Entry 8GZE (X-ray diffraction, 3.40 A resolution); this record covers chains A and D.

[Chain A]
Protein: Protein-L-histidine N-pros-methyltransferase
From: Homo sapiens
Notes: EC 2.1.1.-
Reference sequence: Q9H1A3 (METL9_HUMAN); residue numbers follow UniProt; this construct covers 53-318
Sequence (266 residues; numbered 53 to 318; the number before each row is that of its first residue):
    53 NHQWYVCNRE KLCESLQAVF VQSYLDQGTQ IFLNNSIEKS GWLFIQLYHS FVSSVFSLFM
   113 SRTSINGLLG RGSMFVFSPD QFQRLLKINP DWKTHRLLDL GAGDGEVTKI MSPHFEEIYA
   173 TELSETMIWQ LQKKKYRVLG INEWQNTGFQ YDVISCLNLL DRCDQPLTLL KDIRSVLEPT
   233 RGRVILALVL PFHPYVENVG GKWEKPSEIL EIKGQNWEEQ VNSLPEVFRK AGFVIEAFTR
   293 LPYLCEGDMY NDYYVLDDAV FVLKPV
Not modelled in the structure: 53-54, 318
Small-molecule neighbours: S-adenosylhomocysteine (SAH): Thr-115, Met-126, Asp-151, Gly-153, Ala-154, Gly-155, Val-159, Thr-160, Thr-173, Glu-174, Leu-175, Ser-176, Ile-193, Leu-209, Asn-210, Leu-211, Arg-214, Cys-215, Tyr-295
Swiss-Prot annotation at these positions:
  - binding site (S-adenosyl-L-homocysteine): Glu-174, Asn-210, Tyr-295
  - mutagenesis: Thr-115 (T115A: Decreased binding to S-adenosyl-L-homocysteine and substrate proteins), Asn-118 (N118A: Decreased binding to S-adenosyl-L-homocysteine and substrate proteins), Arg-123 (R123A: Abolished binding to substrate proteins), Met-126 (M126A: Nearly abolished binding to substrate proteins), Asp-151 (D151A: Abolished binding to S-adenosyl-L-homocysteine), Asp-156 (D156A: Abolished binding to S-adenosyl-L-homocysteine), Thr-173 (T173A: Decreased binding to S-adenosyl-L-homocysteine), Glu-174 (E174A: Abolished protein-L-histidine N-pros-methyltransferase activity), Asn-210 (N210D: Abolished binding to S-adenosyl-L-homocysteine), Asp-213 (D213A: Abolished binding to substrate proteins), Arg-214 (R214A: Decreased binding to SLC39A5 substrate; R214D: Abolished binding to S-adenosyl-L-homocysteine and substrate proteins), Val-241 (V241G: Reduced binding to substrate proteins), 5 further mutagenesis entries in UniProt
What the authors report for this chain:
  - conformationally variable residues (side-chain flip): Arg-114, Asp-213, Arg-214, His-245, Trp-255
  - catalytic residues: Asp-213
  - mutagenesis - Y247A: unchanged binding to Zinc transporter SLC39A7 (chain D)
  - mutagenesis - T115A (6-10 fold), M126A, D213N (4-6 fold), D213S (4-6 fold), V241G (6-10 fold), C297A (6-10 fold): decreased binding to Zinc transporter SLC39A7 (chain D)
  - mutagenesis - N118A, R123A, D213A, R214D, E249A, D300A: abolished binding to Zinc transporter SLC39A7 (chain D)
  - specificity-determining residues: Arg-114, Asn-118, Arg-123, Asp-213, Arg-214, Val-241, Tyr-295
  - mutagenesis - N210D, D213A, Y295A: abolished catalytic activity with Zinc transporter SLC39A7 (chain D)
  - mutagenesis - T115A, N118A, R123A, M126A, D156A, T173A, D213N, D213S, R214D, V241A, Y247A, C297A, D300A: decreased catalytic activity with Zinc transporter SLC39A7 (chain D)
  - mutagenesis - T115A (2-10-fold), N118A (2-10-fold), T173A (2-10-fold): decreased binding to S-adenosylhomocysteine
  - mutagenesis - D151A, D156A, N210D, R214D, Y295A: abolished binding to S-adenosylhomocysteine

[Chain D]
Protein: Zinc transporter SLC39A7
Reference sequence: Q92504 (S39A7_HUMAN); residues 1-5 here correspond to UniProt positions 65-69 (UniProt number = residue number + 64)
Sequence (5 residues; row label = number of the first residue in the row):
     1 GHTHE
Swiss-Prot annotation at these positions:
  - modified residue: His-2 (Pros-methylhistidine)
What the authors report for this chain:
  - post-translational modification sites: His-4

[Chain A / chain D interface]
Residue-residue contacts (24; chain A residue first):
  Thr-115(A) / Thr-3(D)
  Asn-118(A) / Thr-3(D)
  Arg-123(A) / Gly-1(D)  hydrogen bond (side chain-backbone)
  Gly-124(A) / Thr-3(D)  hydrogen bond (backbone-side chain)
  Met-126(A) / His-2(D)
  Met-126(A) / Thr-3(D)
  Asn-210(A) / His-4(D)
  Asp-213(A) / His-4(D)  salt bridge
  Arg-214(A) / His-4(D)  hydrogen bond (side chain-backbone)
  Val-241(A) / His-4(D)
  His-245(A) / Glu-5(D)  salt bridge
  Tyr-247(A) / His-4(D)  hydrogen bond (side chain-backbone)
  Tyr-247(A) / Glu-5(D)
  Glu-249(A) / Glu-5(D)
  Trp-255(A) / Glu-5(D)
  Tyr-295(A) / His-2(D)  hydrogen bond (backbone-side chain)
  Tyr-295(A) / His-4(D)
  Cys-297(A) / His-2(D)
  Cys-297(A) / Thr-3(D)  hydrogen bond
  Glu-298(A) / Gly-1(D)
  Asp-300(A) / Gly-1(D)  hydrogen bond (side chain-backbone)
  Tyr-306(A) / Gly-1(D)
  Tyr-306(A) / His-2(D)
  Leu-308(A) / His-2(D)
Also at the interface, not in a pair above, chain A (23 interface residues in all): Arg-114, Met-179, Leu-296, Val-307
The authors on this interface:
  - specific contacts: Asn-118(A)/Thr-3(D), Arg-123(A)/Gly-1(D) (backbone contact), Arg-123(A)/Thr-3(D), Met-126(A)/His-2(D), Asp-213(A)/His-4(D) (hydrogen bond), His-245(A)/Glu-5(D), Trp-255(A)/Glu-5(D), Tyr-295(A)/His-2(D), Cys-297(A)/His-2(D), Asp-300(A)/Gly-1(D) (backbone contact), Leu-308(A)/His-2(D)
  - interface residues, chain A: Arg-114(A), Asn-118(A), Arg-123(A), Met-126(A), Asp-213(A), Arg-214(A), Tyr-247(A), Tyr-295(A), Cys-297(A), Asp-300(A), Leu-308(A)
  - interface residues, chain D: Gly-1(D), His-2(D), Thr-3(D), Glu-5(D)

[Overview]
23 residues of chain A face 5 of chain D across their interface, with 7 hydrogen bonds and 2 salt bridges.
Among the polar pairs are Asp-213(A)/His-4(D), His-245(A)/Glu-5(D) and Arg-123(A)/Gly-1(D). The paper
describes contacts between Asn-118(A) and Thr-3(D), Arg-123(A) and Thr-3(D) and Met-126(A) and His-2(D) among
others; backbone contacts between Arg-123(A) and Gly-1(D) and Asp-300(A) and Gly-1(D); a hydrogen bond between
Asp-213(A) and His-4(D). The paper reports the catalytic residue Asp-213(A); T115A, N118A and R123A of chain
A, among others, reduce catalytic activity with Zinc transporter SLC39A7 (chain D); 19 substitutions were
tested in all.
Chain A is Protein-L-histidine N-pros-methyltransferase (Homo sapiens) and chain D is Zinc transporter
SLC39A7; the structure, Crystal Structure of human METTL9-SAH-SLC39A7 peptide complex, was determined by X-ray
diffraction, deposited together with 8GZF.
